Entry 7O59 (X-ray diffraction, 1.20 A resolution); this record covers chains A and P.

# Chain A
Protein: 14-3-3 protein sigma
From: Homo sapiens
UniProtKB: P31947 (1433S_HUMAN); residue numbers follow UniProt; this construct covers 1-231
Amino-acid sequence (236 residues; row label = number of the first residue in the row; numbers below 1 keep their minus sign (Gly-4 is residue -4)):
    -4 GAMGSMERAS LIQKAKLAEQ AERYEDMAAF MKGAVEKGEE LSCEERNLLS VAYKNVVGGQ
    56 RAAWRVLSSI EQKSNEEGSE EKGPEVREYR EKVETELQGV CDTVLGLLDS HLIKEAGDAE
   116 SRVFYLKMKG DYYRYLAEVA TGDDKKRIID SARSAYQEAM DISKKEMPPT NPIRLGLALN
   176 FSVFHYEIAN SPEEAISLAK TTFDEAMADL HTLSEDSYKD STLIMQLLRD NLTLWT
Not modelled in the structure: -4 to -3, 71-77
Covalent attachments: 4-(6-methoxy-2-methyl-benzimidazol-1-yl)benzaldehyde (V2N) linked to Lys122; 4-(5-methoxy-2-methyl-benzimidazol-1-yl)benzaldehyde (V2K) linked to Lys122
Modified residues: Cys38 (S-hydroxycysteine; CSO)
Differences from the reference sequence: expression tag (-4 to 0)
Ligand contacts:
  - V2K (4-(5-methoxy-2-methyl-benzimidazol-1-yl)benzaldehyde): Pro167, Ile168, Gly171, Asp215, Leu218, Ile219
  - V2K / V2N: Pro167, Ile168, Gly171, Asp215, Leu218, Ile219
  - V2N (4-(6-methoxy-2-methyl-benzimidazol-1-yl)benzaldehyde): Pro167, Ile168, Gly171, Asp215, Leu218, Ile219
UniProt features mapped onto this chain:
  - site (Interaction with phosphoserine on interacting protein): Arg56, Arg129
  - modified residue (Phosphoserine): Ser5, Ser74
From the paper describing this entry:
  - binding site for V2N: Lys122
  - binding site for V2K: Lys122

# Chain P
Protein: Transcription factor p65
UniProtKB: Q04206 (TF65_HUMAN); residue numbers follow UniProt; this construct covers 39-51
Amino-acid sequence (13 residues; each row starts with the number of its first residue):
    39 EGRSAGSIPG RRS
Not modelled in the structure: 39-42
Modified residues: Ser45 (phosphoserine; SEP)
Differences from the reference sequence: variant Arg49 (Glu in Q04206)
From the paper describing this entry:
  - post-translational modification sites: Ser45

# Chain A / chain P interface
Contacting residue pairs - 31 pairs, chain A then chain P:
  Glu14(A) - Arg50(P)
  Glu14(A) - Ser51(P)  hydrogen bond (side chain-backbone)
  Tyr19(A) - Arg49(P)
  Asn42(A) - Ser51(P)
  Leu43(A) - Ser51(P)
  Val46(A) - Gly48(P)
  Val46(A) - Arg49(P)
  Val46(A) - Arg50(P)
  Val46(A) - Ser51(P)
  Lys49(A) - Pro47(P)
  Lys49(A) - Gly48(P)
  Lys49(A) - Arg49(P)
  Asn50(A) - Arg49(P)  hydrogen bond (side chain-backbone)
  Gly53(A) - Arg49(P)
  Gly54(A) - Arg49(P)
  Arg56(A) - Ser45(P)
  Lys122(A) - Ile46(P)
  Arg129(A) - Ser45(P)
  Tyr130(A) - Ser45(P)
  Leu174(A) - Gly44(P)
  Leu174(A) - Ser45(P)
  Leu174(A) - Ile46(P)
  Asn175(A) - Ser45(P)
  Asn175(A) - Ile46(P)  hydrogen bond (side chain-backbone)
  Val178(A) - Gly44(P)
  Glu182(A) - Ala43(P)  hydrogen bond (side chain-backbone)
  Leu222(A) - Pro47(P)
  Asn226(A) - Ala43(P)
  Asn226(A) - Gly44(P)  hydrogen bond (side chain-backbone)
  Leu229(A) - Ala43(P)  hydrophobic
  Trp230(A) - Ala43(P)
Interface residues without a listed pair, chain A (24 interface residues in all): Ser45, Gly171, Ile219

# Overview
The interface between chain A and chain P involves 24 residues on one side and 9 on the other, with 5 hydrogen
bonds. Polar contacts include Glu14(A)-Ser51(P), Asn50(A)-Arg49(P) and Asn175(A)-Ile46(P). Ligands of chain A:
V2K / V2N. From the paper: a binding site for V2N at Lys122(A); a binding site for V2K at Lys122(A).
Chain A is 14-3-3 protein sigma (Homo sapiens) and chain P is Transcription factor p65; the structure, 14-3-3
sigma with RelA/p65 binding site pS45 and covalently bound TCF521-192, was determined by X-ray diffraction
together with 7BI3, 7BIQ, 7BIW, 7BIY, 7BJB, 7BJF and 54 further entries from the same study.
